PDB entry 1QMO | X-ray diffraction, 3.50 A resolution | chains A and B of the 8 polymer chains in the assembly

== Chain A (and B) ==
Name: Mannose binding lectin, fril
Organism: Dolichos lab lab
Notes: fragment: alpha chain residues 1 to 113; chain B of this document is another copy of the same molecule, construct and numbering; everything in this record applies to it too
Amino-acid sequence (113 residues; each row starts with the number of its first residue):
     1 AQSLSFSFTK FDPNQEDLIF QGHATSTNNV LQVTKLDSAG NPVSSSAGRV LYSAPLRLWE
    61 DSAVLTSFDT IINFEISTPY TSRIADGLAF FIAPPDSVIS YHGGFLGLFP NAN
Small-molecule neighbours: alpha-D-mannopyranose (MAN): Ala-85, Asp-86, Gly-103, Gly-104
What the authors report for this chain:
  - higher-order assembly contacts with a neighbouring Mannose binding lectin, fril: Val-64
  - binding site for alpha-D-mannopyranose: Ala-85, Asp-86, Gly-103, Gly-104

== How chain A and chain B interact ==
Pairs across the interface (41; chain A residue first):
  Ala-1(A) with Ser-7(B); Phe-8(B); Thr-9(B), hydrogen bond (backbone-backbone); Lys-10(B)
  Gln-2(A) with Ser-7(B); Phe-8(B); Asp-12(B); Gln-15(B); Asp-17(B)
  Ser-3(A) with Phe-6(B); Ser-7(B), hydrogen bond (backbone-backbone)
  Leu-4(A) with Leu-4(B), hydrophobic; Ser-5(B); Tyr-52(B)
  Ser-5(A) with Leu-4(B); Ser-5(B), hydrogen bond (backbone-backbone)
  Phe-6(A) with Ser-3(B)
  Ser-7(A) with Gln-2(B); Ser-3(B), hydrogen bond (backbone-backbone)
  Phe-8(A) with Ala-1(B); Gln-2(B)
  Thr-9(A) with Ala-1(B), hydrogen bond (backbone-backbone)
  Lys-10(A) with Ala-1(B)
  Asp-12(A) with Gln-2(B); Glu-60(B)
  Asn-14(A) with Arg-57(B)
  Gln-15(A) with Gln-2(B)
  Glu-16(A) with Pro-55(B)
  Asp-17(A) with Gln-2(B); Pro-55(B)
  Tyr-52(A) with Leu-4(B); Ala-54(B)
  Ser-53(A) with Pro-55(B)
  Ala-54(A) with Tyr-52(B); Ala-54(B), hydrophobic
  Pro-55(A) with Glu-16(B); Asp-17(B); Ser-53(B)
  Arg-57(A) with Asp-12(B); Asn-14(B)
  Glu-60(A) with Asp-12(B)

== Summary ==
The chain A/chain B interface involves 21 residues from each chain, with 5 hydrogen bonds. Main-chain hydrogen
bonds include Ala-1(A)/Thr-9(B), Ser-3(A)/Ser-7(B) and Ser-5(A)/Ser-5(B). Bound to chain A:
alpha-D-mannopyranose. The paper reports a binding site for alpha-D-mannopyranose at Ala-85(A), Asp-86(A) and
Gly-103(A) among others; higher-order assembly contacts with a neighbouring Mannose binding lectin, fril
through Val-64(A).
Both chains are Mannose binding lectin, fril (Dolichos lab lab). Entry 1QMO (Structure of FRIL, a legume
lectin that delays hematopoietic progenitor maturation) was determined by X-ray diffraction.
